4QSA - chain A; structure by X-ray diffraction, 1.50 A resolution.

[Chain A]
Name: Carbonic anhydrase 2
Source organism: Homo sapiens
Notes: EC 4.2.1.1
UniProt: P00918 (CAH2_HUMAN); the author numbering skips numbers that UniProt does not, so the offset changes along the chain: 1-125 = UniProt 1-125; 127-261 = UniProt 126-260
Chain sequence (260 residues; numbered 1 to 261; 1 number in that range is skipped by the numbering (no residue carries it; nothing is unmodelled there); the number before each row is that of its first residue):
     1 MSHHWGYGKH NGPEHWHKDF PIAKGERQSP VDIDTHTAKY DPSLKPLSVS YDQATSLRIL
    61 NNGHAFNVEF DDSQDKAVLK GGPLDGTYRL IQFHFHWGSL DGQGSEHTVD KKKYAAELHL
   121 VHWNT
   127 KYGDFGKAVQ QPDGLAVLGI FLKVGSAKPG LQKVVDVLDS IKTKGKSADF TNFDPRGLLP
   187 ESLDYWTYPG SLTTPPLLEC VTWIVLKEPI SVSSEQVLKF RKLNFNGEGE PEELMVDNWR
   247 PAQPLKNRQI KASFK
Not modelled in the structure: 1-2
Ion coordination: Zn2+: H94, H96, H119 (together with EWW)
Residues lining bound ligands: EWW: I91, Q92, H94, H96, E106, H119, V121, F131, V135, L141, V143, S197, L198, T199, T200, P202, L204, W209
UniProt features mapped onto this chain:
  - active site: H64 (Proton donor/acceptor)
  - binding site (Zn(2+)): H94, H96, H119
  - binding site (substrate): T199, T200
  - site: Y7 (Fine-tunes the proton-transfer properties of H-64), N62 (Fine-tunes the proton-transfer properties of H-64), N67 (Fine-tunes the proton-transfer properties of H-64), Q92 (Involved in the binding of some activators, including histamine and L-histidine)
  - modified residue: S2 (N-acetylserine), S166 (Phosphoserine), S173 (Phosphoserine)
What the authors report for this chain:
  - binding site for the ligand EWW: F131

[In short]
Chain A binds EWW. H94, H96 and H119 coordinate Zn2+. UniProt lists active-site residue H64, 3 Zn2+-binding
residues and substrate-binding residues T199 and T200. From the paper: a binding site for the ligand EWW at
F131.
Chain A is Carbonic anhydrase 2 (Homo sapiens); the structure, Crystal structure of human carbonic anhydrase
isozyme II with 2-chloro-4-{[(4-methyl-6-oxo-1,6-dihydropyrimidin-2-yl)thio]acetyl}benzenesulfonamide, was
determined by X-ray diffraction, deposited together with 4QSB, 4QSI and 4QSJ.
